Entry 8OJL (electron microscopy, 2.88 A resolution); this record covers chains C and E of the 6 polymer chains in the assembly.

== Chain C (and E) ==
Molecule: Lon protease homolog, mitochondrial
Source organism: Homo sapiens
Notes: EC 3.4.21.53; chain E of this document is another copy of the same molecule, construct and numbering; everything in this record applies to it too
Reference sequence: P36776 (LONM_HUMAN); residue numbers follow UniProt; this construct covers 121-959
Sequence (869 residues; numbered 91 to 959; the number before each row is that of its first residue):
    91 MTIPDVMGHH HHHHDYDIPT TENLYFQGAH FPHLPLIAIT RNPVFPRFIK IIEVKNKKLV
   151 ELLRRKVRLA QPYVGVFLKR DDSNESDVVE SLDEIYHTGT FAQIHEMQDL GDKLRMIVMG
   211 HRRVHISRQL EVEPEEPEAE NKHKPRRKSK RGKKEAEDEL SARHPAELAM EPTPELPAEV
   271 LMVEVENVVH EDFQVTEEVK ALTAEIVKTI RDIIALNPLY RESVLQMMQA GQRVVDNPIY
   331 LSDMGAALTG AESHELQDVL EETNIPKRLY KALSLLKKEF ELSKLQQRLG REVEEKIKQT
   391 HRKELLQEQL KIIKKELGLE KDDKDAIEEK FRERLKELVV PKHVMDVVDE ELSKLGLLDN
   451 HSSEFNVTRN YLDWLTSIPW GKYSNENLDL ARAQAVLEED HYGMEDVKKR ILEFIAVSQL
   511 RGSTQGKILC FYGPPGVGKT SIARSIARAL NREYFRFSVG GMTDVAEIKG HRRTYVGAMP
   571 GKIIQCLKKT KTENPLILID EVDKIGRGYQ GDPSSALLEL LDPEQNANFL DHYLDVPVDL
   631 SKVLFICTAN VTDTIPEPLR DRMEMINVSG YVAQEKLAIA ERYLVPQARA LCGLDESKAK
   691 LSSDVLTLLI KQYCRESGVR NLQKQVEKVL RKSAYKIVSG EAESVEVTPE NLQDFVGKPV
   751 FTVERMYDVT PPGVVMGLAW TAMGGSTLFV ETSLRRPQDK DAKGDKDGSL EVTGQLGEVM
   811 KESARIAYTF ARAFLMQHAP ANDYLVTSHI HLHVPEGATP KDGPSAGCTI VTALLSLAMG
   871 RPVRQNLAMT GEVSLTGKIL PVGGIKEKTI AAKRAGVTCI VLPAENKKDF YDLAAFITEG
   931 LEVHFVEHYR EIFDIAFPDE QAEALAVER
Not modelled in the structure: 91-122, 222-271, 950-959
Construct notes: initiating methionine (91); expression tag (92-120); engineered mutation Glu-394 (Tyr in P36776)
Residues lining bound ligands: ADP (adenosine-5'-diphosphate): Asp-490, His-491, Tyr-492, Pro-525, Gly-526, Val-527, Gly-528, Lys-529, Thr-530, Ser-531, Tyr-661, Ile-669, Tyr-673, Leu-674, Gln-677, Val-709, Arg-710, Gln-713
Curated features (UniProtKB/Swiss-Prot):
  - active site: Ser-855, Lys-898
  - binding site (ATP): Gly-523 to Thr-530
  - natural variant: Glu-476 (E476A: In CODASS), Ser-631 (S631Y: In CODASS), Ala-670 (A670V: In CODASS), Arg-672 (R672C: In CODASS), Pro-676 (P676S: In CODASS), Arg-679 (R679H: In CODASS), Arg-721 (R721G: In CODASS), Ala-724 (A724V: In CODASS), Pro-749 (P749S: In CODASS), Gly-767 (G767E: In CODASS), Ile-927 (deletion: In CODASS)
  - mutagenesis: Lys-529 (K529R: Abolishes ATPase activity, and presumably ATP-driven protein unfolding, but does not block access to the proteolytic active site or prevent a substrate from binding to it), Trp-770 (W770A: Has low basal, but normal stimulated ATPase activity, and retains peptidase activity; W770P: Has normal basal, but low stimulated ATPase activity, and abolishes peptidase activity), Ser-855 (S855A: Lacks both ATPase and protease activity, but retains DNA binding activity), Thr-880 (T880V: Enhances the basal, but not the stimulated ATPase activity), Gly-893 (G893A: Has low basal, but normal stimulated ATPase activity, and retains peptidase activity; G893P: Has normal basal, but low stimulated ATPase activity, and abolishes peptidase activity), Gly-894 (G894A/S: Enhances the basal, but not the stimulated ATPase activity, and retains peptidase activity; G894P: Enhances the basal, but not the stimulated ATPase activity, and abolishes peptidase activity)
What the authors report for this chain:
  - catalytic residues: Ser-855, Lys-898 (citing earlier work)
  - mutagenesis - Y394E: decreased catalytic activity on TFAM
  - mutagenesis - Y394E: decreased catalytic activity on ATPase
  - mutagenesis - Y394E (at least 2 degC): decreased stability
  - post-translational modification sites: Ser-173, Ser-181, Tyr-186 (citing earlier work)
  - mutagenesis - Y394E: decreased catalytic activity on beta-casein
  - mutagenesis - Y394E: decreased catalytic activity on glutaryl-Ala-Ala-Phe-MNA

== How chain C and chain E interact ==
Contacting residue pairs (91; chain C residue first):
  Ile-403(C) / Ile-402(E)
  Ile-403(C) / Ile-403(E)
  Lys-404(C) / Leu-407(E)
  Glu-406(C) / Gln-399(E)  hydrogen bond
  Glu-406(C) / Ile-403(E)
  Leu-407(C) / Leu-396(E)  hydrophobic
  Glu-440(C) / Lys-420(E)
  Leu-447(C) / Gly-408(E)
  Leu-447(C) / Leu-409(E)
  Leu-448(C) / Leu-409(E)
  Leu-448(C) / Asp-413(E)
  Asp-449(C) / Asp-413(E)  hydrogen bond (backbone-side chain)
  His-451(C) / His-451(E)
  Ser-452(C) / Asp-413(E)  hydrogen bond
  Ser-452(C) / Asn-450(E)  hydrogen bond
  Ser-453(C) / Asn-450(E)
  Ser-453(C) / His-451(E)
  Glu-454(C) / Arg-459(E)  salt bridge
  Leu-480(C) / Val-728(E)  hydrophobic
  Leu-480(C) / Ser-729(E)
  Arg-500(C) / Arg-721(E)
  Leu-502(C) / Tyr-725(E)  hydrophobic
  Glu-503(C) / Lys-718(E)
  Glu-503(C) / Arg-721(E)  salt bridge
  Glu-503(C) / Lys-722(E)  salt bridge
  Glu-503(C) / Tyr-725(E)
  Ala-506(C) / Ala-724(E)
  Ala-506(C) / Tyr-725(E)  hydrophobic
  Ala-506(C) / Val-728(E)
  Val-507(C) / Cys-682(E)
  Gln-509(C) / Val-728(E)
  Leu-510(C) / Cys-682(E)
  Leu-510(C) / Gly-683(E)
  Leu-510(C) / Leu-684(E)
  Arg-511(C) / Ala-680(E)  hydrogen bond (side chain-backbone)
  Arg-511(C) / Leu-681(E)  hydrogen bond (side chain-backbone)
  Arg-511(C) / Cys-682(E)
  Arg-511(C) / Gly-683(E)
  Gln-515(C) / Leu-681(E)
  Lys-517(C) / Arg-721(E)
  Arg-562(C) / Asn-460(E)
  Arg-562(C) / Trp-464(E)
  Arg-562(C) / Met-569(E)
  Thr-564(C) / Asn-456(E)  hydrogen bond (backbone-side chain)
  Thr-564(C) / Asn-460(E)
  Tyr-565(C) / Asn-456(E)  hydrogen bond (backbone-side chain)
  Tyr-565(C) / Val-457(E)
  Tyr-565(C) / Val-566(E)
  Tyr-565(C) / Gly-567(E)  hydrogen bond (side chain-backbone)
  Gln-600(C) / Asp-554(E)
  Gln-600(C) / His-561(E)
  Asp-602(C) / Glu-557(E)
  His-622(C) / Met-569(E)
  His-622(C) / Gln-575(E)
  Asp-651(C) / Arg-710(E)  salt bridge
  Asp-651(C) / Lys-714(E)  hydrogen bond (backbone-side chain)
  Asp-795(C) / Arg-786(E)  hydrogen bond (backbone-side chain)
  Asp-795(C) / Lys-790(E)  salt bridge
  Lys-796(C) / Arg-786(E)
  Asp-797(C) / Arg-786(E)
  Glu-808(C) / Gln-805(E)
  Val-809(C) / Gln-805(E)
  Glu-812(C) / Thr-803(E)
  Glu-812(C) / Gly-804(E)  hydrogen bond (side chain-backbone)
  Glu-812(C) / Gln-805(E)
  Arg-815(C) / Arg-785(E)
  Ile-816(C) / His-841(E)
  Ile-816(C) / His-843(E)
  Tyr-818(C) / Arg-785(E)
  Thr-819(C) / Arg-785(E)
  Thr-819(C) / His-841(E)  hydrogen bond
  Arg-822(C) / Arg-785(E)  hydrogen bond (side chain-backbone)
  Ala-823(C) / Ser-783(E)
  Met-826(C) / Leu-784(E)
  Met-826(C) / Arg-786(E)
  Met-826(C) / Pro-787(E)
  Val-836(C) / Arg-786(E)
  Ser-884(C) / Tyr-757(E)  hydrogen bond
  Ser-884(C) / Glu-781(E)
  Leu-885(C) / Glu-781(E)
  Leu-885(C) / Ser-783(E)
  Leu-885(C) / His-841(E)
  Leu-885(C) / His-843(E)
  Thr-886(C) / Tyr-757(E)
  Thr-886(C) / Glu-781(E)  hydrogen bond
  Lys-888(C) / Met-756(E)
  Lys-888(C) / Tyr-757(E)
  Glu-915(C) / Val-750(E)
  Glu-915(C) / Thr-752(E)  hydrogen bond
  Lys-918(C) / Pro-749(E)
  Asp-922(C) / Lys-748(E)
Interface residues without a listed pair, chain C (57 interface residues in all): Lys-444, Arg-563, Arg-597, Asp-625, Met-653, Leu-890
Interface residues without a listed pair, chain E (63 interface residues in all): Ala-416, Ile-417, Phe-455, Gly-551, Tyr-565, Lys-578, Thr-782, Leu-842

== Overview ==
57 residues of chain C and 63 residues of chain E are in contact, with 17 hydrogen bonds and 5 salt bridges.
Polar pairs include Glu-454(C)/Arg-459(E), Glu-503(C)/Arg-721(E) and Glu-503(C)/Lys-722(E). Bound to chain C:
ADP. The paper reports catalytic residues Ser-855(C) and Lys-898(C); Y394E of chain C reduces catalytic
activity on TFAM.
Both chains are Lon protease homolog, mitochondrial (Homo sapiens). Entry 8OJL (Human Mitochondrial Lon Y394E
Mutant ADP Bound) was determined by electron microscopy together with 8OVF, 8OVG, 8OKA and 8OM7 from the same
study.
